PDB entry 3AVC | X-ray diffraction, 1.77 A resolution | chains A and B of the 4 polymer chains in the assembly

# Chain A (and B)
Protein: Integrase
Source organism: Human immunodeficiency virus type 1
Notes: fragment: CCD domain; chain B of this document is another copy of the same molecule, construct and numbering; everything in this record applies to it too
UniProt: P12497 (POL_HV1N5); residues 50-212 here correspond to UniProt positions 1197-1359 (UniProt number = residue number + 1147)
Chain sequence (183 residues; numbered 30 to 212; the number before each row is that of its first residue):
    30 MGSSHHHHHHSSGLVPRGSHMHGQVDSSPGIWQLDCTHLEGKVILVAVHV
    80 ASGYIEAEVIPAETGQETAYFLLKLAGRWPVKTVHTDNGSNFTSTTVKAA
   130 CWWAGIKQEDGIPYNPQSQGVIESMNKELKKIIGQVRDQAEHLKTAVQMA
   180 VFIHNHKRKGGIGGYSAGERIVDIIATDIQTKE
Disordered / not traced: 30-56, 189-192, 210-212
Sequence notes: expression tag (30-49); engineered mutation Ser-56 (Cys1203 in P12497), Asp-139 (Phe1286 in P12497), His-185 (Phe1332 in P12497)
UniProt features mapped onto this chain:
  - binding site (Mg(2+)): Asp-64, Asp-116, Glu-152

# Chain A / chain B interface
Residue-residue contacts (63):
  Tyr-83(A) with Arg-107(B), hydrogen bond (side chain-backbone)
  Glu-85(A) with Arg-107(B), salt bridge
  Ala-86(A) with Arg-107(B), hydrogen bond (backbone-side chain)
  Glu-87(A) with Tyr-99(B); Lys-103(B), salt bridge; Arg-107(B), salt bridge
  Tyr-99(A) with Glu-87(B); Lys-173(B); Gln-177(B)
  Leu-102(A) with Thr-174(B); Gln-177(B)
  Lys-103(A) with Glu-87(B), salt bridge; Lys-103(B); Gln-177(B)
  Ala-105(A) with Phe-181(B); His-185(B), hydrogen bond (backbone-side chain)
  Gly-106(A) with Phe-181(B); Asn-184(B), hydrogen bond (backbone-side chain)
  Arg-107(A) with Tyr-83(B), hydrogen bond (backbone-side chain); Glu-85(B), salt bridge; Ala-86(B), hydrogen bond (side chain-backbone); Glu-87(B), salt bridge; Trp-108(B); Gln-177(B), hydrogen bond; Val-180(B)
  Trp-108(A) with Arg-107(B); Trp-108(B), hydrophobic
  Trp-132(A) with Gln-168(B), hydrogen bond; Met-178(B), hydrophobic; Phe-181(B), hydrophobic; Ile-182(B), hydrophobic
  Ala-133(A) with Phe-181(B)
  Gln-168(A) with Trp-132(B), hydrogen bond
  Lys-173(A) with Tyr-99(B)
  Thr-174(A) with Tyr-99(B); Leu-102(B)
  Gln-177(A) with Tyr-99(B); Leu-102(B); Lys-103(B); Arg-107(B), hydrogen bond
  Met-178(A) with Trp-132(B)
  Val-180(A) with Arg-107(B)
  Phe-181(A) with Ala-105(B); Gly-106(B); Trp-132(B), hydrophobic; Ala-133(B)
  Ile-182(A) with Trp-132(B), hydrophobic
  Asn-184(A) with Gly-106(B), hydrogen bond (side chain-backbone)
  His-185(A) with Ala-105(B)
  Glu-198(A) with Ile-208(B)
  Val-201(A) with Val-201(B); Ile-204(B), hydrophobic; Ala-205(B)
  Asp-202(A) with Ala-205(B); Ile-208(B); Gln-209(B), hydrogen bond
  Ile-204(A) with Val-201(B), hydrophobic
  Ala-205(A) with Val-201(B); Asp-202(B); Ala-205(B), hydrophobic
  Ile-208(A) with Glu-198(B); Asp-202(B)
  Gln-209(A) with Asp-202(B), hydrogen bond
Interface residues without a listed pair, chain A (32 interface residues in all): Val-165, Tyr-194
Interface residues without a listed pair, chain B (32 interface residues in all): Val-165, Tyr-194

# Overview
The chain A/chain B interface involves 32 residues from each chain; the contacts include 13 hydrogen bonds and
6 salt bridges. Polar pairs include Glu-85(A)/Arg-107(B), Glu-87(A)/Lys-103(B) and Glu-87(A)/Arg-107(B).
Curated annotation (UniProt) lists 3 Mg2+-binding residues on chain A.
Both chains are Integrase (Human immunodeficiency virus type 1). Entry 3AVC (Crystal structures of novel
allosteric peptide inhibitors of HIV integrase in the LEDGF binding site) was determined by X-ray diffraction
(same publication as 3AV9, 3AVA, 3AVB, 3AVF, 3AVG, 3AVH and 6 further entries).
